Entry 9GUU (electron microscopy, 2.50 A resolution); this record covers chains A and U of the 24 polymer chains in the assembly.

[Chain A]
Molecule: 16S ribosomal RNA
From: Escherichia coli K-12
Sequence (1541 nucleotides; each row starts with the number of its first residue):
     1 AAAUUGAAGA GUUUGAUCAU GGCUCAGAUU GAACGCUGGC GGCAGGCCUA ACACAUGCAA
    61 GUCGAACGGU AACAGGAAGA AGCUUGCUUC UUUGCUGACG AGUGGCGGAC GGGUGAGUAA
   121 UGUCUGGGAA ACUGCCUGAU GGAGGGGGAU AACUACUGGA AACGGUAGCU AAUACCGCAU
   181 AACGUCGCAA GACCAAAGAG GGGUACCUUC GGGCCUCUUG CCAUCGGAUG UGCCCAGAUG
   241 GGAUUAGCUA GUAGGUGGGG UAACGGCUCA CCUAGGCGAC GAUCCCUAGC UGGUCUGAGA
   301 GGAUGACCAG CCACACUGGA ACUGAGACAC GGUCCAGACU CCUACGGGAG GCAGCAGUGG
   361 GGAAUAUUGC ACAAUGGGCG CAAGCCUGAU GCAGCCAUGC CGCGUGUAUG AAGAAGGCCU
   421 UCGGGUUGUA AAGUACUUUC AGCGGGGAGG AAGGGAGUAA AGUUAAUACC UUUGCUCAUU
   481 GACGUUACCC GCAGAAGAAG CACCGGCUAA CUCCGUGCCA GCAGCCXCGG UAAUACGGAG
   541 GGUGCAAGCG UUAAUCGGAA UUACUGGGCG UAAAGCGCAC GCAGGCGGUU UGUUAAGUCA
   601 GAUGUGAAAU CCCCGGGCUC AACCUGGGAA CUGCAUCUGA UACUGGCAAG CUUGAGUCUC
   661 GUAGAGGGGG GUAGAAUUCC AGGUGUAGCG GUGAAAUGCG UAGAGAUCUG GAGGAAUACC
   721 GGUGGCGAAG GCGGCCCCCU GGACGAAGAC UGACGCUCAG GUGCGAAAGC GUGGGGAGCA
   781 AACAGGAUUA GAUACCCUGG UAGUCCACGC CGUAAACGAU GUCGACUUGG AGGUUGUGCC
   841 CUUGAGGCGU GGCUUCCGGA GCUAACGCGU UAAGUCGACC GCCUGGGGAG UACGGCCGCA
   901 AGGUUAAAAC UCAAAUGAAU UGACGGGGGC CCGCACAAGC GGUGGAGCAU GUGGUUUAAU
   961 UCGAUGXAAC GCGAAGAACC UUACCUGGUC UUGACAUCCA CGGAAGUUUU CAGAGAUGAG
  1021 AAUGUGCCUU CGGGAACCGU GAGACAGGUG CUGCAUGGCU GUCGUCAGCU CGUGUUGUGA
  1081 AAUGUUGGGU UAAGUCCCGC AACGAGCGCA ACCCUUAUCC UUUGUUGCCA GCGGUCCGGC
  1141 CGGGAACUCA AAGGAGACUG CCAGUGAUAA ACUGGAGGAA GGUGGGGAUG ACGUCAAGUC
  1201 AUCAUGGCCC UUACGACCAG GGCUACACAC GUGCUACAAU GGCGCAUACA AAGAGAAGCG
  1261 ACCUCGCGAG AGCAAGCGGA CCUCAUAAAG UGCGUCGUAG UCCGGAUUGG AGUCUGCAAC
  1321 UCGACUCCAU GAAGUCGGAA UCGCUAGUAA UCGUGGAUCA GAAUGCCACG GUGAAUACGU
  1381 UCCCGGGCCU UGUACACACC GCCCGUXACA CCAUGGGAGU GGGUUGCAAA AGAAGUAGGU
  1441 AGCUUAACCU UCGGGAGGGC GCUUACCACU UUGUGAUUCA UGACUGGGGU GAAGUCGUAA
  1501 CAAGGUAACC GUAGGGGAAC CUGCGGUUGG AUCACCUCCU U
Not modelled in the structure: 1492-1493
Modified positions: PSU (pseudouridine-5'-monophosphate) at position 516, G7M (N7-methyl-guanosine-5'-monophosphate) at position 527, 2MG (2N-methylguanosine-5'-monophosphate) at position 966, 5MC (5-methylcytidine-5'-monophosphate) at position 967, 2MG (2N-methylguanosine-5'-monophosphate) at position 1207, 4OC (4n,o2'-methylcytidine-5'-monophosphate) at position 1402, 5MC (5-methylcytidine-5'-monophosphate) at position 1407, UR3 (3-methyluridine-5'-monophoshate) at position 1498, 2MG (2N-methylguanosine-5'-monophosphate) at position 1516, MA6 (6N-dimethyladenosine-5'-monophoshate) at position 1518, MA6 (6N-dimethyladenosine-5'-monophoshate) at position 1519
Ion coordination: Mg2+ site 1 near G21 (its only coordinating residue here); Mg2+ site 2: C48, U49, G115; Mg2+ site 3 near A53 (its only coordinating residue here); Mg2+ site 4: A59, U387; Mg2+ site 5: U62, G105; Mg2+ site 6 near G100 (its only coordinating residue here); Mg2+ site 7 near G107 (its only coordinating residue here); Mg2+ site 8: A109, G331; Mg2+ site 9 near G111 (its only coordinating residue here); Mg2+ site 10: G115, G289; Mg2+ site 11: A116, G117, G289; Mg2+ site 12 near G145 (its only coordinating residue here); 61 more Mg2+ sites not listed

[Chain U]
Name: 30S ribosomal protein S20
From: Escherichia coli K-12
UniProt: P0A7U7 (RS20_ECOLI); numbering as in UniProt (aligned over 1-87)
Chain sequence (87 residues; row label = number of the first residue in the row):
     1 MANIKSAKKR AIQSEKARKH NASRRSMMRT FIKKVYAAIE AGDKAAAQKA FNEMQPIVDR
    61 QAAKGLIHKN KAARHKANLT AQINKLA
Not modelled in the structure: 1

[Interface between chain A and chain U]
Pairs across the interface - 80 pairs, chain A then chain U:
  A60(A) - Ile4(U)  sugar contact
  G61(A) - Ile4(U)  phosphate contact
  G61(A) - Ser6(U)  base contact
  A101(A) - Lys5(U)  salt bridge to the phosphate
  U103(A) - Lys9(U)  salt bridge to the phosphate
  G104(A) - Lys9(U)  hydrogen bond to the base
  G104(A) - Gln13(U)  hydrogen bond to the phosphate
  G104(A) - Lys16(U)  salt bridge to the phosphate
  G105(A) - Gln13(U)  phosphate contact
  C106(A) - Arg10(U)  base contact
  G107(A) - Ser6(U)  base contact
  G107(A) - Arg10(U)  hydrogen bond to the base
  G108(A) - Ala7(U)  base contact
  G108(A) - Arg10(U)  base contact
  A131(A) - Asn70(U)  phosphate contact
  C132(A) - His68(U)  phosphate contact
  C132(A) - Asn70(U)  hydrogen bond to the phosphate
  C175(A) - His20(U)  hydrogen bond to the phosphate
  C176(A) - His20(U)  salt bridge to the phosphate
  C176(A) - Arg24(U)  sugar contact
  G177(A) - Arg60(U)  phosphate contact
  C178(A) - Arg60(U)  salt bridge to the phosphate
  U185(A) - Ala73(U)  sugar contact
  U185(A) - Lys76(U)  hydrogen bond to the base
  C186(A) - Ala73(U)  sugar contact
  C186(A) - Lys76(U)  sugar contact
  C186(A) - Ala77(U)  phosphate contact
  C186(A) - Thr80(U)  hydrogen bond to the sugar
  G187(A) - Ala77(U)  phosphate contact
  G187(A) - Thr80(U)  sugar contact
  A192(A) - Gln55(U)  hydrogen bond to the base
  C193(A) - Gln55(U)  hydrogen bond to the sugar
  C193(A) - Pro56(U)  phosphate contact
  C193(A) - Asp59(U)  hydrogen bond to the sugar
  C194(A) - Pro56(U)  sugar contact
  C194(A) - Asp59(U)  sugar contact
  C194(A) - Arg60(U)  salt bridge to the phosphate
  C194(A) - Ala63(U)  sugar contact
  A195(A) - Arg60(U)  salt bridge to the phosphate
  A195(A) - Lys64(U)  phosphate contact
  A196(A) - Lys64(U)  salt bridge to the phosphate
  U224(A) - Lys69(U)  salt bridge to the phosphate
  G258(A) - Gln82(U)  phosphate contact
  G258(A) - Lys85(U)  salt bridge to the phosphate
  G259(A) - Tyr36(U)  hydrogen bond to the phosphate
  G259(A) - Asn78(U)  hydrogen bond to the phosphate
  G260(A) - His75(U)  salt bridge to the phosphate
  U261(A) - Lys71(U)  salt bridge to the phosphate
  U261(A) - Arg74(U)  salt bridge to the phosphate
  A262(A) - His68(U)  sugar contact
  A262(A) - Asn70(U)  hydrogen bond to the sugar
  A262(A) - Arg74(U)  salt bridge to the phosphate
  A263(A) - Arg74(U)  salt bridge to the phosphate
  C322(A) - Ser14(U)  base contact
  C322(A) - Arg18(U)  sugar contact
  U323(A) - Ser14(U)  hydrogen bond to the sugar
  U323(A) - Ala17(U)  phosphate contact
  U323(A) - Arg18(U)  sugar contact
  U323(A) - Asn21(U)  phosphate contact
  U323(A) - Arg25(U)  salt bridge to the phosphate
  G324(A) - Asn21(U)  phosphate contact
  G331(A) - Asn3(U)  phosphate contact
  G332(A) - Ala2(U)  phosphate contact
  G332(A) - Asn3(U)  hydrogen bond to the phosphate
  G332(A) - Ile4(U)  hydrogen bond to the phosphate
  G332(A) - Ala7(U)  phosphate contact
  U333(A) - Ala2(U)  hydrogen bond to the phosphate
  G351(A) - Asn3(U)  phosphate contact
  A1437(A) - Arg29(U)  salt bridge to the phosphate
  G1438(A) - Arg29(U)  salt bridge to the phosphate
  G1438(A) - Lys33(U)  phosphate contact
  G1439(A) - Lys33(U)  salt bridge to the phosphate
  G1457(A) - Met27(U)  phosphate contact
  G1457(A) - Thr30(U)  phosphate contact
  G1458(A) - Ser23(U)  hydrogen bond to the sugar
  G1458(A) - Ser26(U)  hydrogen bond to the phosphate
  G1458(A) - Met27(U)  phosphate contact
  G1458(A) - Thr30(U)  hydrogen bond to the phosphate
  G1459(A) - Ala22(U)  phosphate contact
  G1459(A) - Ser26(U)  phosphate contact
Also at the interface, not in a pair above, chain A (48 interface residues in all): G102, U133, G184, A223, G350
Also at the interface, not in a pair above, chain U (48 interface residues in all): Ala11, Phe31, Lys34, Asn52

[In short]
Chain A and chain U each contribute 48 residues to their interface; the contacts include 20 hydrogen bonds and
19 salt bridges. Polar contacts include G104(A)-Lys9(U), G107(A)-Arg10(U) and U185(A)-Lys76(U). C48(A), U49(A)
and G115(A) form the Mg2+ site 2.
Here chain A is 16S ribosomal RNA and chain U is 30S ribosomal protein S20, both from Escherichia coli K-12.
Entry 9GUU (30S mRNA delivery complex (consensus)) was determined by electron microscopy, deposited together
with 9GUP, 9GUQ, 9GUR, 9GUS, 9GUT, 9GUV, 9GUW and 9GUX.
